PDB entry 7LXD | electron microscopy, 4.11 A resolution (low resolution: residue-level contacts below are approximate; hydrogen-bond / salt-bridge calls are withheld) | chains A and E of the 5 polymer chains in the assembly

Chain A:
Molecule: DNA polymerase zeta catalytic subunit
Organism: Saccharomyces cerevisiae (strain ATCC 204508 / S288c)
Notes: EC 2.7.7.7
Reference sequence: P14284 (DPOZ_YEAST); residues 1-1504 here = UniProt positions 1-1504
Chain sequence (1504 residues; each row starts with the number of its first residue):
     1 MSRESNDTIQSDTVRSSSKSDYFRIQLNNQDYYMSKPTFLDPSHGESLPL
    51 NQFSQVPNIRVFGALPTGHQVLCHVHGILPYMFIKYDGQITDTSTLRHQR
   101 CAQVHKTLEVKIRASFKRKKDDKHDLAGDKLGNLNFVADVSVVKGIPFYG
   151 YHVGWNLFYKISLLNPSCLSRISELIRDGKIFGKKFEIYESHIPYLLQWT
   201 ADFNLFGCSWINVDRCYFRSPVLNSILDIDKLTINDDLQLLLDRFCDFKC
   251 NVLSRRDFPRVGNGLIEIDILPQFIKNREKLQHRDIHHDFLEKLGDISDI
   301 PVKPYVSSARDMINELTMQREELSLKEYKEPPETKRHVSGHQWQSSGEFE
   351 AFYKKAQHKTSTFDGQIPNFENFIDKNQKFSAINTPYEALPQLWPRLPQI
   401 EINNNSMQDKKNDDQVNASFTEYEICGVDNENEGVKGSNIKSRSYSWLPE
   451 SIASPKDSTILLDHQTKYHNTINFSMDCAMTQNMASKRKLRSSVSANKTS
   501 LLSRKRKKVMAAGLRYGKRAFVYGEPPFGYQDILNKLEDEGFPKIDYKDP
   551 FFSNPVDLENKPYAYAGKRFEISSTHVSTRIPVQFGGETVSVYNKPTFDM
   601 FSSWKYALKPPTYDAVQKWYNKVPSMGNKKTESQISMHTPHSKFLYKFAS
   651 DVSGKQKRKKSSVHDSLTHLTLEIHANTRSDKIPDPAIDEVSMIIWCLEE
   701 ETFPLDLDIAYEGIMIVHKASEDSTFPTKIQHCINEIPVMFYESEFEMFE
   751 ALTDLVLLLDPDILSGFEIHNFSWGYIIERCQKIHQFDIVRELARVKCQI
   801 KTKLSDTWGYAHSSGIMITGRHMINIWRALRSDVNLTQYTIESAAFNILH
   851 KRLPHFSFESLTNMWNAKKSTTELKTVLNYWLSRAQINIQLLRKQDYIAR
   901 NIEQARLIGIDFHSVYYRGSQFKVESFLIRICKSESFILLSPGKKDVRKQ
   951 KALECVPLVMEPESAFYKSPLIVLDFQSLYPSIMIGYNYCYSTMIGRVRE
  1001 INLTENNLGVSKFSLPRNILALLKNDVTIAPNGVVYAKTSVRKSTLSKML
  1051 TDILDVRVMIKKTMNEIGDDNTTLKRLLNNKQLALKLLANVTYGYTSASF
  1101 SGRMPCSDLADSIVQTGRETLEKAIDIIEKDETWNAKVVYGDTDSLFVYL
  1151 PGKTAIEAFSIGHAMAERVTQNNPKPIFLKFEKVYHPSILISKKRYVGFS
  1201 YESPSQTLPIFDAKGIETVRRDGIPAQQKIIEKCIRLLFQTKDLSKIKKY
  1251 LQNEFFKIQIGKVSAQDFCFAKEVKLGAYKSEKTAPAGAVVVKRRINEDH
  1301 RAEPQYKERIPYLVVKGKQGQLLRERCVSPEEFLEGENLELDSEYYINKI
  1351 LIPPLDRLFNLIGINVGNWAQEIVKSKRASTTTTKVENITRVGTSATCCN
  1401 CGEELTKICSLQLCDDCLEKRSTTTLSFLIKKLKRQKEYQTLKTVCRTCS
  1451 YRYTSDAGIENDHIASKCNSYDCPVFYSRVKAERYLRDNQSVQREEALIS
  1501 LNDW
Not modelled in the structure: 1-20, 45, 118-129, 294-319, 331-333, 405-516, 626-660, 801-813, 1219-1220, 1276-1303, 1377-1422, 1489-1504
Metal / ion sites: 4Fe-4S cluster Fe: Cys-1446, Cys-1449, Cys-1468, Cys-1473
Small-molecule neighbours: 4Fe-4S cluster (SF4): Arg-852, Leu-853, Pro-854, Val-1445, Cys-1446, Cys-1449, Ser-1450, Cys-1468, Ser-1470, Cys-1473, Val-1475, Phe-1476, Arg-1479
UniProt features mapped onto this chain:
  - zinc finger: Cys-1398 to Cys-1417 (CysA-type)
  - motif: Cys-1446 to Cys-1473 (CysB motif)
  - binding site (Zn(2+)): Cys-1398, Cys-1401, Cys-1414, Cys-1417
  - binding site ([4Fe-4S] cluster): Cys-1446, Cys-1449, Cys-1468, Cys-1473
Reported in the primary citation:
  - conformationally variable residues (loop rearrangement, order/disorder transition, side-chain flip): Arg-948 to Met-960, Leu-1050 to Gly-1094, Tyr-1095 to Ser-1107, Lys-1214, Arg-1326 to Glu-1344

Chain E:
Molecule: DNA polymerase zeta processivity subunit
Organism: Saccharomyces cerevisiae (strain ATCC 204508 / S288c)
Reference sequence: P38927 (REV7_YEAST); numbering as in UniProt (aligned over 1-245)
Chain sequence (245 residues; row label = number of the first residue in the row):
     1 MNRWVEKWLRVYLKCYINLILFYRNVYPPQSFDYTTYQSFNLPQFVPINR
    51 HPALIDYIEELILDVLSKLTHVYRFSICIINKKNDLCIEKYVLDFSELQH
   101 VDKDDQIITETEVFDEFRSSLNSLIMHLEKLPKVNDDTITFEAVINAIEL
   151 ELGHKLDRNRRVDSLEEKAEIERDSNWVKCQEDENLPDNNGFQPPKIKLT
   201 SLVGSDVGPLIIHQFSEKLISGDDKILNGVYSQYEEGESIFGSLF
Not modelled in the structure: 1, 183-195, 220-245

How chain A and chain E interact:
Pairs across the interface - 91 pairs, chain A then chain E:
  Asn-554(A) / Leu-165(E)
  Pro-555(A) / Lys-168(E)
  Val-556(A) / Asp-163(E)
  Val-556(A) / Ser-164(E)
  Val-556(A) / Leu-165(E)
  Val-556(A) / Lys-168(E)
  Asn-560(A) / Arg-161(E)
  Asn-560(A) / Val-162(E)
  Asn-560(A) / Asp-163(E)
  Lys-561(A) / Arg-161(E)
  Pro-562(A) / Arg-161(E)
  Tyr-563(A) / Arg-161(E)
  His-576(A) / Glu-172(E)
  Val-577(A) / Leu-156(E)
  Val-577(A) / Ser-175(E)
  Ser-591(A) / Asp-157(E)
  Val-592(A) / His-154(E)
  Asn-594(A) / His-154(E)
  Asn-594(A) / Arg-158(E)
  Pro-596(A) / Glu-151(E)
  Pro-596(A) / His-154(E)
  Pro-596(A) / Arg-158(E)
  Thr-597(A) / Glu-151(E)
  Phe-598(A) / Glu-149(E)
  Asp-599(A) / Ile-148(E)
  Asp-599(A) / Glu-149(E)
  Asp-599(A) / Leu-150(E)
  Asp-599(A) / Lys-179(E)
  Met-600(A) / Ala-147(E)
  Met-600(A) / Ile-148(E)
  Met-600(A) / Glu-149(E)
  Phe-601(A) / Glu-182(E)
  Ser-602(A) / Ile-145(E)
  Ser-602(A) / Asn-146(E)
  Ser-602(A) / Ala-147(E)
  Ser-602(A) / Leu-150(E)
  Ser-602(A) / Lys-179(E)
  Ser-602(A) / Glu-182(E)
  Ser-603(A) / Val-144(E)
  Ser-603(A) / Ile-145(E)
  Ser-603(A) / Asn-146(E)
  Ser-603(A) / Lys-179(E)
  Ser-603(A) / Cys-180(E)
  Ser-603(A) / Glu-182(E)
  Trp-604(A) / Val-144(E)
  Trp-604(A) / Ile-145(E)
  Trp-604(A) / Leu-150(E)
  Trp-604(A) / Glu-151(E)
  Trp-604(A) / Trp-177(E)
  Trp-604(A) / Val-178(E)
  Trp-604(A) / Lys-179(E)
  Lys-605(A) / Cys-78(E)
  Lys-605(A) / Glu-142(E)
  Lys-605(A) / Ala-143(E)
  Lys-605(A) / Val-144(E)
  Lys-605(A) / Trp-177(E)
  Lys-605(A) / Val-178(E)
  Lys-605(A) / Cys-180(E)
  Tyr-606(A) / Tyr-57(E)
  Tyr-606(A) / Glu-60(E)
  Tyr-606(A) / Leu-61(E)
  Tyr-606(A) / Asp-64(E)
  Tyr-606(A) / Ala-143(E)
  Tyr-606(A) / Asn-176(E)
  Tyr-606(A) / Trp-177(E)
  Ala-607(A) / Asn-176(E)
  Leu-608(A) / Tyr-57(E)
  Leu-608(A) / Asn-176(E)
  Pro-610(A) / Tyr-57(E)
  Pro-610(A) / Phe-141(E)
  Pro-611(A) / Tyr-27(E)
  Pro-611(A) / Leu-54(E)
  Pro-611(A) / Tyr-57(E)
  Thr-612(A) / Tyr-27(E)
  Tyr-613(A) / Asn-25(E)
  Tyr-613(A) / Val-26(E)
  Tyr-613(A) / Tyr-27(E)
  Tyr-613(A) / Pro-28(E)
  Tyr-613(A) / Asp-137(E)
  Ala-615(A) / His-51(E)
  Val-616(A) / Tyr-27(E)
  Val-616(A) / Ser-31(E)
  Val-616(A) / Asn-49(E)
  Val-616(A) / His-51(E)
  Val-616(A) / Leu-54(E)
  Gln-617(A) / Pro-28(E)
  Gln-617(A) / Gln-30(E)
  Trp-619(A) / Ser-31(E)
  Trp-619(A) / His-51(E)
  Tyr-620(A) / Gln-30(E)
  Tyr-620(A) / Ser-31(E)
Also at the interface, not in a pair above, chain A (35 interface residues in all): Ser-578
Also at the interface, not in a pair above, chain E (52 interface residues in all): Arg-50, Pro-52, Tyr-73, Lys-82, Leu-152, Gly-153, Arg-160, Ile-171
The authors on this interface:
  - residue pairs: Trp-604(A)/Trp-177(E)
  - interface residues, chain A: Trp-604(A), Tyr-606(A)
  - interface residues, chain E: Trp-177(E), Val-178(E)

Overview:
35 residues of chain A face 52 of chain E across their interface. The authors report a contact between
Trp-604(A) and Trp-177(E). Bound to chain A: 4Fe-4S cluster. The paper reports interface residues Trp-604(A),
Tyr-606(A) and Trp-177(E) among others; conformational variability at Arg-948(A), Leu-1050(A) and Tyr-1095(A)
among others.
Chain A is DNA polymerase zeta catalytic subunit and chain E is DNA polymerase zeta processivity subunit, both
from Saccharomyces cerevisiae (strain ATCC 204508 / S288c); the structure, Structure of yeast DNA Polymerase
Zeta (apo), was determined by electron microscopy, deposited together with 6VE5.
